5NI3 - chains A and D; structure by X-ray diffraction, 1.28 A resolution.

[Chain A]
Name: Green fluorescent protein
From: Aequorea victoria
UniProt: A0A059PIQ0 (A0A059PIQ0_AEQVI); aligned to UniProt positions 3-229 over residues 3-229
Amino-acid sequence (225 residues; row label = number of the first residue in the row; note: 2 numbers in that range are skipped by the numbering (no residue carries them; nothing is unmodelled there)):
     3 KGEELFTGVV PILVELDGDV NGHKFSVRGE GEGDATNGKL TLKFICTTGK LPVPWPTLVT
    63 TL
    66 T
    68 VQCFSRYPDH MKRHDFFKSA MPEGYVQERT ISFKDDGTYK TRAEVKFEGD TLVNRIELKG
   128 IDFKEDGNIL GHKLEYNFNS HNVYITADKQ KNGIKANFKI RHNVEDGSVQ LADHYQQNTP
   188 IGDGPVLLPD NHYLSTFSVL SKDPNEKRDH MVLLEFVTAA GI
Sequence notes: conflict Arg30 (Ser in A0A059PIQ0), Ser72 (Ala in A0A059PIQ0), Arg80 (Gln in A0A059PIQ0), Val206 (Ala in A0A059PIQ0); chromophore (66, 66, 66); engineered mutation Phe204 (Gln in A0A059PIQ0)
Modified residues: Thr66 (chromophore; CRO)
Glycans and other covalent adducts: covalent link Leu64-Thr66; covalent link Thr66-Val68; compound DB5 linked to Phe204
Metal / ion sites: Na+ near Val68 (its only coordinating residue here)
Small-molecule neighbours: DB5 ([(4S)-4,5,6,7,8,9-hexahydro-1H-cycloocta[d][1,2,3]triazol-4-yl] hydrogen carbonate): Ser147, Ser202, Thr225, Ala227
What the authors report for this chain:
  - higher-order assembly contacts with a neighbouring Green fluorescent protein: Val206, Leu221, Phe223
  - binding site for DB5: Ser202, Thr225
  - conformationally variable residues (side-chain flip): Glu222

[Chain D]
Name: Green fluorescent protein
From: Aequorea victoria
UniProt: A0A059PIQ0 (A0A059PIQ0_AEQVI); aligned to UniProt positions 3-233 over residues 3-233
Amino-acid sequence (229 residues; row label = number of the first residue in the row; note: 2 numbers in that range are skipped by the numbering (no residue carries them; nothing is unmodelled there)):
     3 KGEELFTGVV PILVELDGDV NGHKFSVRGE GEGDATNGKL TLKFICTTGK LPVPWPTLVT
    63 TL
    66 T
    68 VQCFSRYPDH MKRHDFFKSA MPEGYVQERT ISFKDDGTYK TRAEVKFEGD TLVNRIELKG
   128 IDFKEDGNIL GHKLEYNFNS HNVYITADKQ KNGIKANFKI RHNVEDGSVQ LADHYQQNTP
   188 IGDGPVLLPD NHYLSTKSVL SKDPNEKRDH MVLLEFVTAA GITHGM
Unresolved in the structure: 230-233
Sequence notes: conflict Arg30 (Ser in A0A059PIQ0), Ser72 (Ala in A0A059PIQ0), Arg80 (Gln in A0A059PIQ0), Lys204 (Gln in A0A059PIQ0), Val206 (Ala in A0A059PIQ0); chromophore (66, 66, 66)
Modified residues: Thr66 (chromophore; CRO)
Glycans and other covalent adducts: covalent link Leu64-Thr66; covalent link Thr66-Val68
Metal / ion sites: Na+ site 1 near Asp103 (its only coordinating residue here); Na+ site 2 near Glu132 (its only coordinating residue here); Na+ site 3 near Gly174 (its only coordinating residue here); Na+ site 4 near Ser175 (its only coordinating residue here)
Small-molecule neighbours: DB5 ([(4S)-4,5,6,7,8,9-hexahydro-1H-cycloocta[d][1,2,3]triazol-4-yl] hydrogen carbonate): Arg73, Ser202, Lys204, Thr225, Ala226, Ala227
What the authors report for this chain:
  - higher-order assembly contacts with a neighbouring Green fluorescent protein: Val206, Leu221, Phe223

[Chain A / chain D interface]
Pairs across the interface (9; chain A residue first):
  Asn146(A) with Asn39(D), hydrogen bond
  Ser147(A) with Asn39(D), hydrogen bond; Arg73(D), hydrogen bond
  Phe204(A) with Arg73(D); Phe223(D), hydrophobic; Thr225(D)
  Val206(A) with Phe223(D), hydrophobic
  Phe223(A) with Val206(D), hydrophobic
  Thr225(A) with Lys204(D)
Also at the interface, not in a pair above, chain A (10 interface residues in all): Lys41, Phe145, Ser205, Leu221
Also at the interface, not in a pair above, chain D (8 interface residues in all): Lys41, Leu221

[Summary]
10 residues of chain A and 8 residues of chain D are in contact; the contacts include 3 hydrogen bonds. Polar
contacts include Asn146(A)-Asn39(D), Ser147(A)-Asn39(D) and Ser147(A)-Arg73(D). Chain D binds compound DB5.
Covalently linked compound DB5: at Phe204(A). From the paper: a binding site for DB5 at Ser202(A) and
Thr225(A); conformational variability at Glu222(A).
Here chain A is Green fluorescent protein and chain D is Green fluorescent protein, both from Aequorea
victoria. Entry 5NI3 (sfGFP 204-204 mutant dimer) was determined by X-ray diffraction.
